6Q3Q - chains A and B of the 4 polymer chains in the assembly; structure by X-ray diffraction, 2.00 A resolution.

== Chain A (and B) ==
Protein: Outer envelope protein 64, mitochondrial
Notes: chain B of this document is another copy of the same molecule, construct and numbering; everything in this record applies to it too
Reference sequence: F4KCL7 (OE64M_ARATH); residues 483-603 here = UniProt positions 483-603
Amino-acid sequence (121 residues; row label = number of the first residue in the row):
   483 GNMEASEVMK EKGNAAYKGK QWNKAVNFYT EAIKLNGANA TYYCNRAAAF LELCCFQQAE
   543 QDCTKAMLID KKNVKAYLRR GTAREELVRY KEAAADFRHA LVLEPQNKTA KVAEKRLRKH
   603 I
Sequence notes: engineered mutation Glu568 (Ser in F4KCL7)

== How chain A and chain B interact ==
Pairs across the interface - 16 pairs, chain A then chain B:
  Lys502(A) with Arg600(B)
  Leu533(A) with Lys601(B)
  Glu534(A) with Lys601(B)
  Cys536(A) with Lys601(B); His602(B)
  Phe538(A) with Lys601(B)
  Glu568(A) with His602(B), salt bridge
  Lys590(A) with Lys590(B)
  Arg598(A) with Arg598(B)
  Lys601(A) with Leu533(B); Glu534(B); Cys536(B); Phe538(B); Glu568(B)
  His602(A) with Cys536(B); Glu568(B), salt bridge
Other interface residues (no listed pair), chain A (14 interface residues in all): Thr564, Tyr572, Thr591, Val594
Other interface residues (no listed pair), chain B (14 interface residues in all): Thr564, Tyr572, Thr591, Val594

== Summary ==
Chain A and chain B each contribute 14 residues to their interface; the contacts include 2 salt bridges. The
salt-bridged pair is Glu568(A)-His602(B).
Chain A and chain B are both Outer envelope protein 64, mitochondrial; the structure, Arabidopsis OM64 TPR
domain, was determined by X-ray diffraction, deposited together with 6HPG.
